Entry 7VCI (electron microscopy, 8.10 A resolution (very low resolution: no residue pairs are listed; an interface is given only as per-side residue counts)); this record covers chains D and E of the 21 polymer chains in the assembly.

== Chain D ==
Name: Nup160
Organism: Xenopus laevis
Sequence (1439 residues; numbered 1 to 1439; the number before each row is that of its first residue):
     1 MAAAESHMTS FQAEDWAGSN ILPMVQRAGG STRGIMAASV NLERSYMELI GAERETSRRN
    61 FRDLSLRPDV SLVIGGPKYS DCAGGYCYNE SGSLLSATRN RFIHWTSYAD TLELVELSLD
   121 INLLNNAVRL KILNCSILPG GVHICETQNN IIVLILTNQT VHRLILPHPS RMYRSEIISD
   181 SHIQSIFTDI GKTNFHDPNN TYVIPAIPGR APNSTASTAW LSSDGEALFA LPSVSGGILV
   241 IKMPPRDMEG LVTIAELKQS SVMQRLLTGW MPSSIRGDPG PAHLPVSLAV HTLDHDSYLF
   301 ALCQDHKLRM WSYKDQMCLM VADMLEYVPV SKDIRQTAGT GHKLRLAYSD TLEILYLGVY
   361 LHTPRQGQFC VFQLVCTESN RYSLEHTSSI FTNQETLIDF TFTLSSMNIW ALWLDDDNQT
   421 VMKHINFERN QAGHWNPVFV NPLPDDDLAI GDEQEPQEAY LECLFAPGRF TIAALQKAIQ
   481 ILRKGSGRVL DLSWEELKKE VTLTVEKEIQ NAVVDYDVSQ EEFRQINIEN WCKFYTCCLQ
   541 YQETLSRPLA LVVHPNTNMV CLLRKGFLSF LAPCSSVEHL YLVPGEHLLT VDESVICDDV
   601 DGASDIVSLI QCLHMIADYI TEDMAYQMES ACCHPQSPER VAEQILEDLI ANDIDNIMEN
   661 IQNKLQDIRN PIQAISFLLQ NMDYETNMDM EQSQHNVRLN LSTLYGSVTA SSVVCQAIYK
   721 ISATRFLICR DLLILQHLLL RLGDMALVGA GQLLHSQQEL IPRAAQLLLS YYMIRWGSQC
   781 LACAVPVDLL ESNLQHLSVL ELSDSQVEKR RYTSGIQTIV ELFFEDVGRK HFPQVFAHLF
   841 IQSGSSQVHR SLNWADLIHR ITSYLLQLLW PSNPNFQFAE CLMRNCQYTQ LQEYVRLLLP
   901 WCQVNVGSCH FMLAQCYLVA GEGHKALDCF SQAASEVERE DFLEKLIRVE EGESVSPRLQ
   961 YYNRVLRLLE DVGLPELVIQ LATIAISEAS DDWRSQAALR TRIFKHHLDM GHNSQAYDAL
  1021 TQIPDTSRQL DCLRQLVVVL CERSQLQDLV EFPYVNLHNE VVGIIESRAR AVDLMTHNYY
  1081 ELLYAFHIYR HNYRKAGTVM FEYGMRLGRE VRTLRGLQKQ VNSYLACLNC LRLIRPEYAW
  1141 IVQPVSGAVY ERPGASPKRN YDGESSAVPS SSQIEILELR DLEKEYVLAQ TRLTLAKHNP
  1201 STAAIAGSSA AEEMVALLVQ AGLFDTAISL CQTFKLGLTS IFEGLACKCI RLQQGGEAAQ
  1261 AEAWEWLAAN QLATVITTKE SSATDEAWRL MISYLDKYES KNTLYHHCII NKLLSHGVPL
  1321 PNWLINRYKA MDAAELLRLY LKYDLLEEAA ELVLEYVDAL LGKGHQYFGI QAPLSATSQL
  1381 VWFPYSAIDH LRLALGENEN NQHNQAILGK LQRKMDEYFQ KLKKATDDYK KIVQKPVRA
Disordered / not traced: 1-38, 1433-1439

== Chain E ==
Name: MGC83926 protein
Organism: Xenopus laevis
Reference sequence: Q66IZ6 (Q66IZ6_XENLA); residues 1-326 here = UniProt positions 1-326
Sequence (326 residues; each row starts with the number of its first residue):
     1 MKQDSASNAT YTVDCEDYVH VVEFNPFDSG EAGSLLAYGG ISYVVIASCR FQEEDSTVEG
    61 IEFKTLKTFH HGERVVAIAW SPETRCDALL PLLRFATAAG DKKIRIFTSD FQDKNEYKVI
   121 EGHSGYINDL VFCSPEGTDI ASVGDDHTCR IWDLDGKQIA MFILRSPGMS VAWHPEGAFK
   181 LMVAEKTGTI RFYDLTTHQA ILSLESVQVP LMSADWCVRN TLRIGAVAGN DWIIWEMPRS
   241 SYPQDNKPAH ADRARMFRWS KCNENVFATT GYPGKMKSQI AIHHLAHPQP ILIGTAPVGS
   301 GLSWHRRLPL CVVGGYRKLF FWLTEM

== How chain D and chain E interact ==
At this resolution (8 A) residue pairs are not listed: 41 residues of chain D and 42 of chain E lie at the interface.

== In short ==
41 residues of chain D and 42 residues of chain E are in contact.
Chain D is Nup160 and chain E is MGC83926 protein, both from Xenopus laevis; the structure, Structure of
Xenopus laevis NPC nuclear ring asymmetric unit, was determined by electron microscopy, deposited together
with 7VOP.
